Entry 6V1G (electron microscopy, 2.98 A resolution); this record covers chains I and J of the 120 polymer chains in the assembly.

== Chain I (and J) ==
Protein: Capsid protein VP1
Source organism: Adeno-associated virus
Notes: chain J of this document is another copy of the same molecule, construct and numbering; everything in this record applies to it too
UniProt: Q6JC62 (Q6JC62_9VIRU); residue numbers follow UniProt; this construct covers 219-738
Sequence (520 residues; each row starts with the number of its first residue):
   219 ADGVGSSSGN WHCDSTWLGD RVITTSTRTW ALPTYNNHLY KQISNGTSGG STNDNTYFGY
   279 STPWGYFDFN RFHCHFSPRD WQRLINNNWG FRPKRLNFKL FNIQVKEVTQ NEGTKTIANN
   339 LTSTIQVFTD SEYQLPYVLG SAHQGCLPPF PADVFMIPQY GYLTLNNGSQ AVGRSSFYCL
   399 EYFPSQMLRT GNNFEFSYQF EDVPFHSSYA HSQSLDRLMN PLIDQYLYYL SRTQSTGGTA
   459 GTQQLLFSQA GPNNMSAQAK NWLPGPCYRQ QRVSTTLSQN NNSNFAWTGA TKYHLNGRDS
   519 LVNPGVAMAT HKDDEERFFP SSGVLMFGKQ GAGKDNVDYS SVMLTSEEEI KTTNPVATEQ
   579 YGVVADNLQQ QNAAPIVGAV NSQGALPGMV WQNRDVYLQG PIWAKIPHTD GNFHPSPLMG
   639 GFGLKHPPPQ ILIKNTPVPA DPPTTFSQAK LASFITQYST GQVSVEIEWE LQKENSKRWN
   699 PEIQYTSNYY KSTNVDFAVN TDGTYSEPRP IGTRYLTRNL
Sequence notes: conflict Leu365 (Pro in Q6JC62), Leu406 (Arg in Q6JC62), Asp720 (Glu in Q6JC62)
From the paper describing this entry:
  - binding site for the 2-nt DNA strand: Pro422, His632, Pro633
  - specificity-determining residues: Ser269, Ala468, Asn472, Ala475 (proposed by the authors, not directly observed)

== How chain I and chain J interact ==
Pairs across the interface - 107 pairs, chain I then chain J:
  Gly221(I) with Arg407(J)
  Val222(I) with Val222(J), hydrophobic; Leu339(J); Arg407(J)
  Gly223(I) with Val222(J); Arg407(J); Thr408(J); Gly409(J), hydrogen bond (backbone-backbone)
  Ser224(I) with Arg407(J), hydrogen bond (backbone-side chain); Asn410(J), hydrogen bond
  Ser225(I) with Met405(J), hydrogen bond (side chain-backbone); Arg407(J); Asn410(J), hydrogen bond (backbone-side chain)
  Gly227(I) with Met405(J)
  Asn228(I) with Ser403(J); Gln404(J); Met405(J)
  Trp229(I) with Gln344(J); Glu399(J), hydrogen bond (side chain-backbone); Phe401(J); Pro402(J); Ser403(J), hydrogen bond (backbone-backbone); Met405(J)
  Cys231(I) with Glu399(J), hydrogen bond (side chain-backbone); Tyr400(J); Phe401(J); Pro402(J)
  Asp232(I) with Tyr400(J); Pro402(J)
  Ser233(I) with Tyr400(J), hydrogen bond
  Thr247(I) with Pro655(J)
  Ala249(I) with Leu669(J), hydrophobic
  Pro251(I) with Pro660(J), hydrophobic; Pro661(J)
  Tyr253(I) with Thr662(J)
  Ser295(I) with Tyr400(J), hydrogen bond
  Asp298(I) with Tyr400(J), hydrogen bond
  Phe319(I) with Met405(J), hydrophobic
  Asn320(I) with Met405(J), hydrogen bond; Arg407(J)
  Ile321(I) with Arg407(J)
  Gln322(I) with Thr340(J); Arg407(J)
  Lys324(I) with Asn338(J); Val656(J)
  Thr332(I) with Asn329(J), hydrogen bond
  Lys333(I) with Asp659(J), salt bridge
  Asn337(I) with Asn338(J), hydrogen bond; Leu339(J); Thr340(J), hydrogen bond
  Leu339(I) with Thr340(J)
  Gln362(I) with Gln666(J), hydrogen bond
  Gly363(I) with Phe664(J)
  Phe368(I) with Tyr258(J), hydrophobic; Phe395(J), hydrophobic; Cys397(J), hydrophobic
  Pro369(I) with Cys397(J); Glu399(J)
  Ala370(I) with Tyr258(J), hydrophobic; Glu399(J)
  Asp371(I) with Lys668(J)
  Val372(I) with Pro657(J), hydrophobic; Lys668(J); Leu669(J), hydrogen bond (backbone-backbone); Phe672(J), hydrophobic
  Phe373(I) with Leu669(J)
  Met374(I) with Pro661(J); Thr663(J); Phe664(J); Ser665(J); Leu669(J)
  Ile375(I) with Phe664(J)
  Pro376(I) with Phe664(J), hydrophobic
  Thr408(I) with Thr340(J); Arg407(J), hydrogen bond (backbone-side chain)
  Tyr676(I) with Pro657(J), hydrogen bond (side chain-backbone); Ala658(J); Asp659(J), hydrogen bond (side chain-backbone); Pro660(J)
  Thr678(I) with Pro657(J)
  Gln680(I) with Met405(J); Thr654(J)
  Asn706(I) with Gly391(J)
  Tyr707(I) with Gly391(J); Arg392(J)
  Lys709(I) with Asn385(J); Gln388(J); Ala389(J)
  Ser710(I) with Gln388(J); Ala389(J), hydrogen bond (backbone-backbone)
  Thr711(I) with Gln260(J), hydrogen bond (backbone-side chain)
  Asn712(I) with Gln260(J)
  Val713(I) with Tyr278(J); Ser393(J)
  Ala716(I) with Tyr278(J); Phe395(J), hydrophobic
  Val717(I) with Tyr258(J), hydrophobic; Gln260(J); Tyr278(J), hydrophobic; Phe395(J), hydrophobic
  Asn718(I) with Lys259(J); Gln260(J), hydrogen bond (backbone-backbone)
  Thr719(I) with Lys259(J); Gln260(J)
  Asp720(I) with Leu257(J)
  Gly721(I) with Tyr258(J); Lys668(J), hydrogen bond (backbone-side chain)
Also at the interface, not in a pair above, chain I (61 interface residues in all): His230, Thr252, Val326, Ile335, Ser705, Tyr708, Phe715
Also at the interface, not in a pair above, chain J (52 interface residues in all): Phe276, Glu325, Thr342, Val390, Leu406, Ile673

== In short ==
Chain I and chain J form an interface of 61 and 52 residues respectively, with 24 hydrogen bonds and 1 salt
bridge. Polar contacts include Lys333(I)-Asp659(J), Ser224(I)-Arg407(J) and Ser224(I)-Asn410(J). The paper
reports a binding site for the 2-nt DNA strand at Pro422(I), His632(I) and Pro633(I); specificity determinants
Ser269(I), Ala468(I) and Asn472(I) among others.
Both chains are Capsid protein VP1 (Adeno-associated virus). Entry 6V1G (Genome-containing AAVrh.10) was
determined by electron microscopy, deposited together with 6O9R, 6V10, 6V12, 6V1T and 6V1Z.
